PDB entry 3PWP | X-ray diffraction, 2.69 A resolution | chains C and D of the 5 polymer chains in the assembly

# Chain C
Protein: HuD peptide
Chain sequence (9 residues; row label = number of the first residue in the row):
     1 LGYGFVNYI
Reported in the primary citation:
  - conformationally variable residues (side-chain flip): Tyr3, Phe5

# Chain D
Protein: A6 TCR alpha chain
From: Homo sapiens
Chain sequence (200 residues; row label = number of the first residue in the row; note: 6 numbers in that range are skipped by the numbering (no residue carries them; nothing is unmodelled there)):
     1 KEVEQNSGPL SVPEGAIASL NCTYSDRGSQ SFFWYRQYSG KSPELIMSIY SNGDKEDG
    61 RFTAQLNKAS QYVSLLIRDS QPSDSATYLC AVT
    98 TDSWGKLQFG AGTQVVVTPD IQNPDPAVYQ LRDSKSSDKS VCLFTDFDSQ TNVSQSKDSD
   158 VYITDKTVLD MRSMDFKSNS AVAWSNKSDF ACANAFNNSI IPEDTFFPS
Cystine bridges: Cys22-Cys90, Cys139-Cys189

# How chain C and chain D interact
Contacting residue pairs (10):
  Leu1(C) - Gly28(D)
  Leu1(C) - Gln30(D)
  Gly2(C) - Gln30(D)  hydrogen bond (backbone-side chain)
  Gly4(C) - Gln30(D)  hydrogen bond (backbone-side chain)
  Gly4(C) - Asp99(D)
  Gly4(C) - Ser100(D)  hydrogen bond (backbone-backbone)
  Phe5(C) - Gln30(D)
  Phe5(C) - Ser31(D)
  Phe5(C) - Asp99(D)
  Phe5(C) - Ser100(D)
Also at the interface, not in a pair above, chain C (6 interface residues in all): Tyr3, Val6
Also at the interface, not in a pair above, chain D (6 interface residues in all): Thr98

# Summary
The chain C/chain D interface involves 6 residues from each chain, with 3 hydrogen bonds. Among the polar
pairs are Gly2(C)-Gln30(D), Gly4(C)-Gln30(D) and Gly4(C)-Ser100(D). From the paper: conformational variability
at Tyr3(C) and Phe5(C).
Here chain C is HuD peptide and chain D is A6 TCR alpha chain (Homo sapiens). Entry 3PWP (The complex between
TCR A6 and human Class I MHC HLA-A2 with the bound HuD peptide) was determined by X-ray diffraction, deposited
together with 3PWJ, 3PWL and 3PWN.
